Entry 6AKT (electron microscopy, 2.80 A resolution); this record covers chains A and B of the 3 polymer chains in the assembly.

# Chain A
Protein: VP1
Organism: Coxsackievirus A10
UniProtKB: W0G0K3 (W0G0K3_9ENTO); numbering as in UniProt (aligned over 1-298)
Amino-acid sequence (298 residues; numbered 1 to 298; the number before each row is that of its first residue):
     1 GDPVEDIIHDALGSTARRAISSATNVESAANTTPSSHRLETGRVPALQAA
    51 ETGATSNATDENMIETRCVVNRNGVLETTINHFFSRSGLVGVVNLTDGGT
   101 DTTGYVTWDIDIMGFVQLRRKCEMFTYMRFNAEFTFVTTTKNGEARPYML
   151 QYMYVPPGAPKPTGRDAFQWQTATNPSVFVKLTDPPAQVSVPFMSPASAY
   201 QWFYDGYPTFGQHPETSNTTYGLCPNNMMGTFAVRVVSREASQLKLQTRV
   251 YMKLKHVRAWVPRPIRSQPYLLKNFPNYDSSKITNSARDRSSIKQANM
Unresolved in the structure: 1-62, 212-223, 298
What the authors report for this chain:
  - conformationally variable residues (loop rearrangement, order/disorder transition, side-chain flip): Q212 to L223, M229 to A233

# Chain B
Protein: VP2
Organism: Coxsackievirus A10
UniProtKB: A0A0C5AZ80 (A0A0C5AZ80_9ENTO); residues 1-255 here correspond to UniProt positions 70-324 (UniProt number = residue number + 69)
Amino-acid sequence (255 residues; numbered 1 to 255; the number before each row is that of its first residue):
     1 SPSVEACGYSDRVAQLTVGNSSITTQEAANIVLAYGEWPEYCPDTDATAV
    51 DKPTRPDVSVNRFYTLDSKMWQENSTGWYWKFPDVLNKTGVFGQNAQFHY
   101 LYRSGFCLHVQCNASKFHQGALLVAVIPEFVIAGRGSNTKPNEAPHPGFT
   151 TTFPGTTGATFHDPYVLDSGVPLSQALIYPHQWINLRTNNCATVIVPYIN
   201 AVPFDSAINHSNFGLIVIPVSPLKYSSGATTAIPITITIAPLNSEFGGLR
   251 QAVSQ
Unresolved in the structure: 1-13, 137-142, 251-255
What the authors report for this chain:
  - conformationally variable residues (loop rearrangement): W38 to V50

# Interface between chain A and chain B
Residue-residue contacts (57):
  Y127(A) with E129(B), hydrogen bond; N200(B)
  A197(A) with A201(B)
  S198(A) with A201(B), hydrogen bond (backbone-backbone)
  F203(A) with E129(B)
  Y204(A) with E129(B); V131(B); H210(B)
  D205(A) with K81(B), salt bridge; E129(B), hydrogen bond (backbone-side chain); F130(B); V131(B); T152(B); H210(B); S211(B), hydrogen bond
  G206(A) with T152(B); N209(B)
  Y207(A) with G148(B); F149(B), hydrogen bond (side chain-backbone); F153(B), hydrophobic; N209(B)
  V261(A) with Y35(B); P128(B), hydrophobic
  R263(A) with P128(B), hydrogen bond (side chain-backbone); E129(B), hydrogen bond (side chain-backbone); I178(B); Y179(B)
  P264(A) with V171(B), hydrophobic; Q175(B); I178(B); Y179(B)
  I265(A) with P172(B); Q175(B), hydrogen bond (backbone-side chain)
  R266(A) with S169(B), hydrogen bond (side chain-backbone); G170(B), hydrogen bond (side chain-backbone)
  S267(A) with G170(B); P172(B)
  Q268(A) with V166(B); G170(B)
  L272(A) with E143(B); A144(B), hydrophobic
  P276(A) with A133(B); S169(B)
  N277(A) with G134(B), hydrogen bond (side chain-backbone)
  Y278(A) with G134(B), hydrogen bond (backbone-backbone); R135(B); D163(B), hydrogen bond; V166(B); D168(B), hydrogen bond; G170(B)
  D279(A) with G136(B)
  S280(A) with R135(B), hydrogen bond; D163(B), hydrogen bond
  I283(A) with D163(B); V166(B), hydrophobic
  N285(A) with Y165(B)
  S286(A) with Y165(B), hydrogen bond (backbone-side chain)
Other interface residues (no listed pair), chain A (30 interface residues in all): T126, A199, Q201, P262, L271, T284
Other interface residues (no listed pair), chain B (34 interface residues in all): P145, I199

# Overview
30 residues of chain A and 34 residues of chain B are in contact, with 17 hydrogen bonds and 1 salt bridge.
Polar pairs include D205(A)-K81(B), Y127(A)-E129(B) and D205(A)-E129(B). The paper reports conformational
variability at Q212(A), M229(A) and W38(B).
Here chain A is VP1 and chain B is VP2, both from Coxsackievirus A10. Entry 6AKT (Cryo-EM structure of CVA10
A-particle) was determined by electron microscopy together with 6AKS and 6AKU from the same study.
